PDB entry 8ZKM | electron microscopy, 6.70 A resolution (low resolution: residue-level contacts below are approximate; hydrogen-bond / salt-bridge calls are withheld) | chains C and K of the 6 polymer chains in the assembly

== Chain C ==
Name: adaptor of release VP1
Organism: Vibrio cholerae
Chain sequence (202 residues; each row starts with the number of its first residue):
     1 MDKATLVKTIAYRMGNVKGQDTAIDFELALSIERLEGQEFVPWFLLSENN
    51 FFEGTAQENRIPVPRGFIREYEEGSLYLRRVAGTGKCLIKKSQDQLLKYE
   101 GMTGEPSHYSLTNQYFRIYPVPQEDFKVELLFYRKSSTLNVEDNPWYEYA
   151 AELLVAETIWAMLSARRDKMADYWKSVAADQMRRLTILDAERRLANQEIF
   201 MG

== Chain K ==
Name: portal of release VP1
Organism: Vibrio cholerae
Chain sequence (581 residues; numbered 1 to 581; the number before each row is that of its first residue):
     1 MEILYTGASESLHSTILKALLERIDLGDTFISDNYTRWQATERYYMMYKI
    51 PNKKDKAAIEKWNKGDTDFKSLVMPYSYAQLMTAHAYMVNVFLNRDPIFQ
   101 TDSLNGDGTERELALESMLQYQVKAGEMEPSLLVWFMDALRYGVGVLGDY
   151 WEEHVFHQTVFEVKKTRVVKGYEGCKTFNVMVYDFIPDPRVALCKYQEGE
   201 FFGRRLDLNVLDLKKGAKFGKYFNVEHAEALVAASKEEMYRRDPSIGQQR
   251 SLKDSTMTPKGKQVGDISCVEIFVRLVPKDWGLGDSEFPEMWVFTVADKK
   301 YIVAAEPVNTLDDKFPFHILECEIDGYMNKSRGLLEISAPMNDILTWLFD
   351 SHMYNKRQIMNNQFIGDPSALVVKDVESKEPGKFIRLRPIISQLPVTDVT
   401 AQNIQDVQVVERNMQRIVGVNDDVAGQSSPSSRRSATEFRGTTSFASSRL
   451 ANLAYFFSVTGFRSLAKSLIVKTQQLYTVEMKVKVAGDNIKGAQSIIVKP
   501 EDISGQFDIMPVDGTLPVDRMAQAQFWMQIMSMVAGNPVLGAEYRLGDIF
   551 SYTARLAGLKGIDKMKIRILDDDQILALILA

== Interface between chain C and chain K ==
Contacting residue pairs (6; chain C residue first):
  Asp94(C) - Lys374(K)
  Gln95(C) - Lys374(K)
  Gln95(C) - Glu377(K)
  Met201(C) - Gln358(K)
  Met201(C) - Ile359(K)
  Gly202(C) - Gln358(K)
Also at the interface, not in a pair above, chain C (5 interface residues in all): Ser92

== Overview ==
5 residues of chain C and 4 residues of chain K are in contact.
Here chain C is adaptor of release VP1 and chain K is portal of release VP1, both from Vibrio cholerae. Entry
8ZKM (portal-tail of Vibrio cholerae typing phage release VP1) was determined by electron microscopy,
deposited together with 8ZKK and 9IN6.
